PDB entry 7PUA | electron microscopy, 3.60 A resolution | chains CA and CO of the 84 polymer chains in the assembly

[Chain CA]
Molecule: 9S rRNA
From: Trypanosoma brucei brucei
Sequence (621 nucleotides; numbered 1 to 621; the number before each row is that of its first residue):
     1 UAAAUUAUGG UCAAUUGUUA GUAUUCAUAU UAAUUUUUUU AAAUGUUUUA UCAUUUUAUA
    61 AAGGUUUAUU UUUGAAAGAU UUUUUGUAUA AAAUUUUAGG AAUAGUUAAU AAUAAUUUAU
   121 AAUUUUGAUU AGAUUGUUUU GUUAAUGCUA UUAGAUGGGU GUGGAAAAAU AAAAAAAAUA
   181 AUUAAUAUAU AUCAAUAAUA AAUUAAAUUA AUCUAUUAGU CAGAAAUGGA UGCCAGCCGU
   241 UGCGGUAAUU UCUAUGCUUU UAAAUAUUAU ACAAUUAUCA UAUUAAAUUG UUAAGUGCUG
   301 AUUUAACCAA UAAAAAUAUA AAUAAUUUUU AUUUGUUUUU AAACACCAUU AGGUAUAUGC
   361 AAAUAUAAAA UUAUAGUAAU UAUAAAUUAU AUUAUAUUAU AUUUAUUCAU AUAAUUAAUA
   421 GGAUAAUAUU UGUAGUUUUU GAUACCAUGA UAAGGAUUAU AAAUUGAAAG UGUUAAUAUC
   481 AUAAUCAAAA UUUAUUAUUU AUAUUAAAUA UGUAUGUGUA GAUAAAAUAA GAAAUUAAAA
   541 AGGUAUUGUU GCCCACCAAU UUUUAUAAUA AAAAUAACGU GCAGUAAUUA AUAUAUUUAU
   601 AAAAAUAUAU UUUUUUUUUU U
Unresolved in the structure: 186-197, 208-215, 274-284, 330-344, 357-401, 533-551, 612-621
Sequence notes: expression tag (614-621)
Bound ions: Mg2+ site 1 near U65 (its only coordinating residue here); Mg2+ site 2: A68, U94, U95; Mg2+ site 3 near A76 (its only coordinating residue here); Mg2+ site 4 near A128 (its only coordinating residue here)

[Chain CO]
Molecule: uS15m
From: Trypanosoma brucei brucei
Reference sequence: Q4GZ99 (Q4GZ99_TRYB2); numbering as in UniProt (aligned over 1-429)
Sequence (429 residues; numbered 1 to 429; the number before each row is that of its first residue):
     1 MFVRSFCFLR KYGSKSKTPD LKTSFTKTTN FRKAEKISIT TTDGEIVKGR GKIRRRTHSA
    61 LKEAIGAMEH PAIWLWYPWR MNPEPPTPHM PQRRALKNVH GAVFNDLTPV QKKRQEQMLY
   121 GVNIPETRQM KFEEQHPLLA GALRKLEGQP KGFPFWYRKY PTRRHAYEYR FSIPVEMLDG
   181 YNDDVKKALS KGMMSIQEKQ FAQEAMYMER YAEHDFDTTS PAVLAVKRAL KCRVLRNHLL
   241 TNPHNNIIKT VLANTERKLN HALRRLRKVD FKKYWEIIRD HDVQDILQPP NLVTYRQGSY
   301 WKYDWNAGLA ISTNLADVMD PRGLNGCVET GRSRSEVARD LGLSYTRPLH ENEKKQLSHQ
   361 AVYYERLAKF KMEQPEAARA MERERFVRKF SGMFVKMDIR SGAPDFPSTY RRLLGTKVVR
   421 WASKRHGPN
Unresolved in the structure: 1-69

[Chain CA / chain CO interface]
Contacting residue pairs - 118 pairs, chain CA then chain CO:
  A61(CA) - Arg412(CO)  base contact
  A62(CA) - Arg412(CO)  base contact
  G63(CA) - Arg412(CO)  hydrogen bond to the sugar
  G64(CA) - Thr416(CO)  sugar contact
  U65(CA) - Arg411(CO)  phosphate contact
  U65(CA) - Arg412(CO)  sugar contact
  U66(CA) - Arg411(CO)  phosphate contact
  U66(CA) - Lys424(CO)  salt bridge to the phosphate
  U67(CA) - Arg411(CO)  salt bridge to the phosphate
  U67(CA) - Arg425(CO)  hydrogen bond to the base
  U67(CA) - Asn429(CO)  hydrogen bond to the sugar
  A68(CA) - Ser408(CO)  sugar contact
  A68(CA) - Thr409(CO)  hydrogen bond to the sugar
  A68(CA) - Arg411(CO)  hydrogen bond to the sugar
  U69(CA) - Thr409(CO)  base contact
  U69(CA) - Tyr410(CO)  base contact
  U69(CA) - Arg412(CO)  base contact
  U70(CA) - Tyr410(CO)  hydrogen bond to the base
  A88(CA) - Ile399(CO)  base contact
  U89(CA) - Ile399(CO)  base contact
  U103(CA) - Ser423(CO)  sugar contact
  A104(CA) - Ser423(CO)  sugar contact
  A104(CA) - His426(CO)  phosphate contact
  G105(CA) - Arg420(CO)  hydrogen bond to the sugar
  G105(CA) - Trp421(CO)  phosphate contact
  G105(CA) - Ala422(CO)  hydrogen bond to the phosphate
  G105(CA) - Ser423(CO)  phosphate contact
  G105(CA) - His426(CO)  salt bridge to the phosphate
  U106(CA) - Trp421(CO)  hydrogen bond to the phosphate
  U106(CA) - His426(CO)  hydrogen bond to the sugar
  U107(CA) - His426(CO)  phosphate contact
  A109(CA) - Gln360(CO)  sugar contact
  U110(CA) - Gln360(CO)  sugar contact
  A111(CA) - Tyr364(CO)  stacking on the base
  A112(CA) - Tyr363(CO)  base contact
  A114(CA) - Arg385(CO)  phosphate contact
  A114(CA) - Phe386(CO)  base contact
  A114(CA) - Lys389(CO)  phosphate contact
  A115(CA) - Arg385(CO)  salt bridge to the phosphate
  U116(CA) - Tyr363(CO)  hydrogen bond to the phosphate
  U116(CA) - Met381(CO)  base contact
  U116(CA) - Arg385(CO)  salt bridge to the phosphate
  U117(CA) - His359(CO)  hydrogen bond to the sugar
  U117(CA) - Tyr363(CO)  sugar contact
  U118(CA) - Lys355(CO)  phosphate contact
  U118(CA) - Gln356(CO)  hydrogen bond to the sugar
  U118(CA) - His359(CO)  sugar contact
  A119(CA) - Asn352(CO)  phosphate contact
  A119(CA) - Lys355(CO)  salt bridge to the phosphate
  A119(CA) - Gln356(CO)  hydrogen bond to the sugar
  U120(CA) - Asn352(CO)  base contact
  A122(CA) - His426(CO)  hydrogen bond to the sugar
  A122(CA) - Gly427(CO)  sugar contact
  U123(CA) - Arg296(CO)  salt bridge to the phosphate
  U123(CA) - Arg425(CO)  hydrogen bond to the sugar
  U123(CA) - His426(CO)  sugar contact
  U123(CA) - Gly427(CO)  sugar contact
  U123(CA) - Pro428(CO)  sugar contact
  U124(CA) - Arg296(CO)  salt bridge to the phosphate
  U124(CA) - Arg425(CO)  salt bridge to the phosphate
  U125(CA) - Arg296(CO)  salt bridge to the phosphate
  U125(CA) - Gln297(CO)  hydrogen bond to the phosphate
  U126(CA) - Val293(CO)  phosphate contact
  U126(CA) - Thr294(CO)  base contact
  U126(CA) - Gln297(CO)  base contact
  U126(CA) - Ser299(CO)  base contact
  A128(CA) - Arg425(CO)  sugar contact
  U129(CA) - Ala422(CO)  sugar contact
  U129(CA) - Ser423(CO)  sugar contact
  U129(CA) - Lys424(CO)  phosphate contact
  U129(CA) - Arg425(CO)  phosphate contact
  U130(CA) - Ala422(CO)  sugar contact
  U130(CA) - Lys424(CO)  salt bridge to the phosphate
  U156(CA) - Arg400(CO)  hydrogen bond to the base
  U156(CA) - Tyr410(CO)  base contact
  U156(CA) - Arg412(CO)  salt bridge to the phosphate
  U156(CA) - Leu413(CO)  sugar contact
  G157(CA) - Phe394(CO)  stacking on the base
  G157(CA) - Arg400(CO)  hydrogen bond to the sugar
  G157(CA) - Phe406(CO)  base contact
  G157(CA) - Arg412(CO)  salt bridge to the phosphate
  G157(CA) - Leu413(CO)  phosphate contact
  G157(CA) - Lys417(CO)  phosphate contact
  G157(CA) - Val418(CO)  base contact
  G157(CA) - Trp421(CO)  base contact
  G158(CA) - Met393(CO)  base contact
  G161(CA) - Lys396(CO)  base contact
  G163(CA) - Lys396(CO)  hydrogen bond to the base
  A166(CA) - Asp398(CO)  phosphate contact
  A167(CA) - Arg400(CO)  salt bridge to the phosphate
  U288(CA) - Asn245(CO)  hydrogen bond to the sugar
  U288(CA) - Ile247(CO)  base contact
  U289(CA) - Asn242(CO)  hydrogen bond to the sugar
  U289(CA) - His244(CO)  sugar contact
  U289(CA) - Asn245(CO)  sugar contact
  G290(CA) - Asn242(CO)  hydrogen bond to the sugar
  A310(CA) - Ile196(CO)  phosphate contact
  A310(CA) - Gln197(CO)  phosphate contact
  U311(CA) - Gln200(CO)  phosphate contact
  U311(CA) - Lys231(CO)  sugar contact
  U311(CA) - Ile248(CO)  sugar contact
  U311(CA) - Val251(CO)  sugar contact
  A312(CA) - Val110(CO)  sugar contact
  A312(CA) - Lys231(CO)  salt bridge to the phosphate
  A313(CA) - Val110(CO)  base contact
  A313(CA) - Gln111(CO)  sugar contact
  A313(CA) - Arg114(CO)  base contact
  A314(CA) - Arg228(CO)  hydrogen bond to the base
  A314(CA) - Lys231(CO)  base contact
  A315(CA) - Arg228(CO)  salt bridge to the phosphate
  A315(CA) - Lys258(CO)  salt bridge to the phosphate
  A315(CA) - His261(CO)  hydrogen bond to the base
  A315(CA) - Arg265(CO)  hydrogen bond to the sugar
  A315(CA) - Tyr303(CO)  hydrogen bond to the base
  A316(CA) - Asn306(CO)  base contact
  A316(CA) - Ala307(CO)  hydrogen bond to the sugar
  U326(CA) - Arg257(CO)  salt bridge to the phosphate
  U329(CA) - Asn246(CO)  sugar contact
Other interface residues (no listed pair), chain CA (63 interface residues in all): A90, A91, A92, U113, A287, A309, A325, U328
Other interface residues (no listed pair), chain CO (80 interface residues in all): Pro109, Leu224, Lys227, Val234, Leu235, His238, Lys249, Gly308, His350, Ala361, Arg366, Leu367, Phe370, Glu382, Ser401, Pro404

[Summary]
Chain CA and chain CO form an interface of 63 and 80 residues respectively, with 28 hydrogen bonds, 18 salt
bridges and 2 aromatic stacking contacts. Polar pairs include U67(CA)-Arg425(CO), U70(CA)-Tyr410(CO) and
U156(CA)-Arg400(CO). A68(CA), U94(CA) and U95(CA) coordinate Mg2+ site 2.
Here chain CA is 9S rRNA and chain CO is uS15m, both from Trypanosoma brucei brucei. Entry 7PUA (Middle
assembly intermediate of the Trypanosoma brucei mitoribosomal small subunit) was determined by electron
microscopy together with 7PUB from the same study.
